PDB entry 8BLL | X-ray diffraction, 1.54 A resolution | chains A and C

# Chain A (and C)
Molecule: Ureidoacrylate amidohydrolase RutB
From: Escherichia coli (strain K12)
Notes: EC 3.5.1.110; chain C of this document is another copy of the same molecule, construct and numbering; everything in this record applies to it too
UniProtKB: C9QZ65 (RUTB_ECOD1); residue numbers follow UniProt; this construct covers 1-230
Amino-acid sequence (230 residues; row label = number of the first residue in the row):
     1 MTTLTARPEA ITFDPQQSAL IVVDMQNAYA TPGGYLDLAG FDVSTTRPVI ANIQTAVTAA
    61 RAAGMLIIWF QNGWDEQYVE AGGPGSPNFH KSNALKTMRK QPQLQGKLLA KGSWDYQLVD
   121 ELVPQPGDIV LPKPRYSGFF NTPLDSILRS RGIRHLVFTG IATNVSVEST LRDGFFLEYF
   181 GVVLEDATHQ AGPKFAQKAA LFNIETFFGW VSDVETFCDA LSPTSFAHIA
Unresolved in the structure: 1, 224-230
Differences from the reference sequence: conflict Ser166 (Cys in C9QZ65)

# Interface between chain A and chain C
Residue-residue contacts (101):
  Pro8(A) with Lys91(C); Lys96(C)
  Glu9(A) with Lys96(C), salt bridge
  Phe41(A) with Thr206(C); Phe207(C), hydrophobic
  Gly85(A) with Arg154(C), hydrogen bond (backbone-side chain); Phe180(C)
  Ser86(A) with Glu178(C), hydrogen bond; Phe180(C)
  Pro87(A) with Phe175(C); Glu178(C); Tyr179(C); Phe180(C)
  Asn88(A) with Phe175(C)
  His90(A) with Phe180(C); Trp210(C)
  Lys91(A) with Pro8(C); Glu205(C), hydrogen bond (side chain-backbone); Phe207(C); Phe208(C); Gly209(C), hydrogen bond (side chain-backbone); Trp210(C)
  Asn93(A) with Thr206(C); Phe207(C)
  Lys96(A) with Pro8(C); Glu9(C), salt bridge
  Arg135(A) with Phe176(C); Glu178(C), salt bridge
  Tyr136(A) with Phe175(C), hydrophobic; Phe176(C), hydrophobic; Phe207(C), hydrogen bond (side chain-backbone); Phe208(C), hydrophobic
  Ser137(A) with Phe176(C)
  Phe140(A) with Asp173(C); Phe176(C), hydrophobic; Leu177(C), hydrophobic
  Arg154(A) with Gly85(C), hydrogen bond (side chain-backbone)
  Asn164(A) with Arg172(C), hydrogen bond (backbone-side chain); Asn203(C), hydrogen bond; Phe207(C)
  Val165(A) with Arg172(C); Phe207(C), hydrophobic
  Glu168(A) with Arg172(C), salt bridge
  Ser169(A) with Arg172(C), hydrogen bond; Phe176(C); Phe208(C)
  Arg172(A) with Asn164(C), hydrogen bond (side chain-backbone); Val165(C); Glu168(C), salt bridge; Ser169(C), hydrogen bond
  Asp173(A) with Phe140(C); Asp173(C); Phe176(C)
  Phe175(A) with Pro87(C), hydrophobic; Asn88(C); Lys91(C); Tyr136(C), hydrophobic
  Phe176(A) with Arg135(C); Tyr136(C); Ser137(C); Phe140(C), hydrophobic; Ser169(C); Asp173(C)
  Leu177(A) with Phe140(C), hydrophobic
  Glu178(A) with Ser86(C), hydrogen bond; Pro87(C); Arg135(C), salt bridge
  Tyr179(A) with Pro87(C)
  Phe180(A) with Gly85(C); Ser86(C); Pro87(C); His90(C)
  Ala191(A) with Phe202(C); Phe207(C)
  Gly192(A) with Phe202(C)
  Pro193(A) with Phe202(C)
  Phe195(A) with Lys198(C); Ala199(C), hydrophobic
  Lys198(A) with Phe195(C)
  Ala199(A) with Phe195(C), hydrophobic; Ala199(C), hydrophobic
  Phe202(A) with Ala191(C); Gly192(C); Pro193(C)
  Asn203(A) with Asn164(C), hydrogen bond
  Glu205(A) with Lys91(C), hydrogen bond (backbone-side chain)
  Thr206(A) with Phe41(C); Lys91(C); Asn93(C), hydrogen bond (backbone-side chain)
  Phe207(A) with Phe41(C), hydrophobic; Lys91(C); Asn93(C); Tyr136(C), hydrogen bond (backbone-side chain); Asn164(C); Val165(C), hydrophobic; Ala191(C)
  Phe208(A) with Lys91(C); Tyr136(C), hydrophobic; Ser169(C)
  Gly209(A) with Lys91(C), hydrogen bond (backbone-side chain)
  Trp210(A) with Lys91(C)
Also at the interface, not in a pair above, chain A (44 interface residues in all): Pro84, Ile204
Also at the interface, not in a pair above, chain C (44 interface residues in all): Pro84, Ile204

# In short
Chain A and chain C each contribute 44 residues to their interface; the contacts include 17 hydrogen bonds and
6 salt bridges. Polar contacts include Glu9(A)-Lys96(C), Arg135(A)-Glu178(C) and Glu168(A)-Arg172(C).
Chain A and chain C are both Ureidoacrylate amidohydrolase RutB (Escherichia coli (strain K12)); the
structure, Structure of RutB, was determined by X-ray diffraction together with 8BKD, 8BLM and 8BYW from the
same study.
